4G8A - chains A and B of the 4 polymer chains in the assembly; structure by X-ray diffraction, 2.40 A resolution.

# Chain A (and B)
Molecule: Toll-like receptor 4
Source organism: Homo sapiens
Notes: chain B of this document is another copy of the same molecule, construct and numbering; everything in this record applies to it too
UniProtKB: O00206 (TLR4_HUMAN); residue numbers follow UniProt; this construct covers 23-629
Amino-acid sequence (635 residues; numbered 3 to 637; the number before each row is that of its first residue):
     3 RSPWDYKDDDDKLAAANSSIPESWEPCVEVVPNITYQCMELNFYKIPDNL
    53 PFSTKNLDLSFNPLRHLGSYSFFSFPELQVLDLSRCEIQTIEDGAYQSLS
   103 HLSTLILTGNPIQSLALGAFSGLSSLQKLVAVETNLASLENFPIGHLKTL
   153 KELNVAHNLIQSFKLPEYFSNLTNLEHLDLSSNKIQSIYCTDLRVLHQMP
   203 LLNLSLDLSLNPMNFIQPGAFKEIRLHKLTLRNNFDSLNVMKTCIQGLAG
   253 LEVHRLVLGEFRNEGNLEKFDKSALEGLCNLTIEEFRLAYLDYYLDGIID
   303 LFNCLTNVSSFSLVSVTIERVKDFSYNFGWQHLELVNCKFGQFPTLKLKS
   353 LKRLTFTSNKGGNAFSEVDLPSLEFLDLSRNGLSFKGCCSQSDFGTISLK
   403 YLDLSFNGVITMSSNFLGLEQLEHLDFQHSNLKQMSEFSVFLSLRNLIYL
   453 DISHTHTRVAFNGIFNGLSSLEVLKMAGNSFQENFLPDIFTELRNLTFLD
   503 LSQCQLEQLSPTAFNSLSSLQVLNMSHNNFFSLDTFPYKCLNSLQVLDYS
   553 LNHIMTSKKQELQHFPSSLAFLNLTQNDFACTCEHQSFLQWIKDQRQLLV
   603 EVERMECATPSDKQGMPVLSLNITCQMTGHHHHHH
Not modelled in the structure: 3-26, 628-637 (chain B: 3-22, 628-637)
Disulfide bonds: C29-C40, C281-C306, C390-C391, C583-C609, C585-C627
Covalent attachments: N-acetylglucosamine (NAG) linked to N173, N526, N575
Construct notes: expression tag (3-22, 630-637); engineered mutation G299 (Asp in O00206), I399 (Thr in O00206)
Residues lining bound ligands:
  - 3-deoxy-manno-oct-2-ulosonic acid / LP4 / LP5 / myristic acid, molecule 1: R264, Y296, K341
  - 3-deoxy-manno-oct-2-ulosonic acid / LP4 / LP5 / myristic acid, molecule 2: G389, M414, S415, Q436, E439, F440, S441, F463
UniProt features mapped onto this chain:
  - glycosylation (N-linked (GlcNAc...) asparagine): N35, N173, N205, N282, N309, N497, N526, N575, N624
  - natural variant: G299 (D299G: In allele TLR4*B; this construct carries the variant), I399 (T399I: In allele TLR4*B; this construct carries the variant)
  - mutagenesis: H431 (H431A: Partially diminishes NF-kappa-B activation induced by Ni(2+). Strongly reduces NF-kappa-B activation induced by Ni(2+); when associated with A-456 or A-458), H456 (H456A: Partially diminishes NF-kappa-B activation induced by Ni(2+). Strongly reduces NF-kappa-B activation induced by Ni(2+); when associated with A-431 ...), H458 (H458A: Partially diminishes NF-kappa-B activation induced by Ni(2+). Strongly reduces NF-kappa-B activation induced by Ni(2+); when associated with A-431 ...), N526 (N526A: Abolishes LPS-response and prevents the cell surface expression), N575 (N575A: Abolishes LPS-response and prevents the cell surface expression)
What the authors report for this chain:
  - disease-associated variants - D299G, T399I: decreased signaling in response to LPS (citing earlier work)
  - mutagenesis - D299G/T399I: unchanged binding to LPS
  - conformationally variable residues (loop rearrangement): D298 to G299, R322 to K324, K362 to N365
  - contacts within the chain: V323-F342 (hydrophobic contact), V323-P346 (hydrophobic contact)

# Chain A / chain B interface
Pairs across the interface - 15 pairs, chain A then chain B:
  G363(A) - K388(B)
  A366(A) - N365(B)
  S386(A) - N365(B)
  S386(A) - S386(B)
  K388(A) - G363(B)  hydrogen bond (side chain-backbone)
  N409(A) - K435(B)
  G410(A) - V411(B)
  V411(A) - G410(B)
  V411(A) - V411(B)
  N433(A) - N433(B)  hydrogen bond
  K435(A) - N409(B)
  H458(A) - H458(B)
  Q507(A) - Q507(B)  hydrogen bond
  E509(A) - H555(B)  salt bridge
  F533(A) - F533(B)  hydrophobic
Also at the interface, not in a pair above, chain A (17 interface residues in all): Q344, G364, N365, H555
Also at the interface, not in a pair above, chain B (19 interface residues in all): Q344, G364, A366, H431, E509, N531

# In short
Chain A and chain B form an interface of 17 and 19 residues respectively, with 3 hydrogen bonds and 1 salt
bridge. Polar contacts include E509(A)-H555(B), K388(A)-G363(B) and N433(A)-N433(B). The paper reports that
D299G and T399I of chain A reduce signaling in response to LPS; conformational variability at D298(A), R322(A)
and K362(A).
Chain A and chain B are both Toll-like receptor 4 (Homo sapiens); the structure, Crystal structure of human
TLR4 polymorphic variant D299G and T399I in complex with MD-2 and LPS, was determined by X-ray diffraction.
